4DUX - chains A and D of the 4 polymer chains in the assembly; structure by X-ray diffraction, 2.30 A resolution.

== Chain A (and D) ==
Molecule: Beta-galactosidase
Organism: Escherichia coli
Notes: EC 3.2.1.23; chain D of this document is another copy of the same molecule, construct and numbering; everything in this record applies to it too
Reference sequence: P00722 (BGAL_ECOLI); residues 9-1023 here correspond to UniProt positions 10-1024 (UniProt number = residue number + 1)
Chain sequence (1052 residues; each row starts with the number of its first residue; numbers below 1 keep their minus sign (Met-28 is residue -28)):
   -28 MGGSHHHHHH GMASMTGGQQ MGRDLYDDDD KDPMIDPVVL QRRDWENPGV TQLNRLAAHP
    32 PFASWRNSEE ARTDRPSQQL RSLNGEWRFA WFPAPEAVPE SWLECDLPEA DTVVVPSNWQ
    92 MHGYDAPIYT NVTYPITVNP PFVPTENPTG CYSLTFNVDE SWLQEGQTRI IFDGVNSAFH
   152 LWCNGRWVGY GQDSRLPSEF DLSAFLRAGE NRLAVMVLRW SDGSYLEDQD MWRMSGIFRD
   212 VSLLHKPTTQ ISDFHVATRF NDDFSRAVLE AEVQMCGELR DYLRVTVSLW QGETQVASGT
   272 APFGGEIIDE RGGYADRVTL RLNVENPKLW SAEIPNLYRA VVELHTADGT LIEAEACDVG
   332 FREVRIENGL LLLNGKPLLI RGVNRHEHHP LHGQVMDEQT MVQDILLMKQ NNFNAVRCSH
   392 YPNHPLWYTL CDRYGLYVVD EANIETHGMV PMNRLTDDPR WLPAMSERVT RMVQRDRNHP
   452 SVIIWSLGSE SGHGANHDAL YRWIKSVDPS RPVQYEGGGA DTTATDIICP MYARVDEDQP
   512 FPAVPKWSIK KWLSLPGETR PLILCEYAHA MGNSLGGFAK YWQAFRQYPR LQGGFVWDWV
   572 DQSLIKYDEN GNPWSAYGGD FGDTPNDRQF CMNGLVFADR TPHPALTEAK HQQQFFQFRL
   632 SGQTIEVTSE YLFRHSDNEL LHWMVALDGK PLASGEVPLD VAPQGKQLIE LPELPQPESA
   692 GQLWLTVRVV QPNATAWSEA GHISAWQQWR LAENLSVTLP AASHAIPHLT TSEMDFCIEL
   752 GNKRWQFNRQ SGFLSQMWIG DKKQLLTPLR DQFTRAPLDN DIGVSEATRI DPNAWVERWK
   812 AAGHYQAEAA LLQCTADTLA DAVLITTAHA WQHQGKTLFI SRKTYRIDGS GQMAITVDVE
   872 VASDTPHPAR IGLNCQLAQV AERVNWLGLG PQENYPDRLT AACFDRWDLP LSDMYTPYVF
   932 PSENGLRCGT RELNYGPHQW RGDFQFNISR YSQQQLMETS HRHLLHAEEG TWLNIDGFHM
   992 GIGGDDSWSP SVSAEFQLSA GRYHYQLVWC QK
Not modelled in the structure: -28 to 8
Construct notes: initiating methionine (-28); expression tag (-27 to 8); engineered mutation Ser460 (Asn461 in P00722)
Metal / ion sites: Mg2+ site 1: Asp15, Asn18, Val21, Gln163, Asp193; Na+ site 1: Asp201, Phe601, Asn604 (together with beta-L-ribopyranose); Mg2+ site 2: Glu416, Glu461; Na+ site 2: Phe556, Tyr559, Leu562; Na+ site 3: Pro932, Leu967, Thr970
Small-molecule neighbours:
  - beta-L-ribopyranose (0MK), molecule 1: Asn102, Asp201, His391, Glu461, Met502, Tyr503, Glu537, His540, Trp568, Phe601, Asn604, Trp999
  - beta-L-ribopyranose (0MK), molecule 2: Asn102, Val103, His418, Glu461, Met502, Phe601, Ser796, Glu797, Trp999
Swiss-Prot annotation at these positions:
  - active site: Glu461 (Proton donor), Glu537 (Nucleophile)
  - binding site (substrate): Asn102, Asp201, Glu461, Glu537 to His540, Asn604, Trp999
  - binding site (Na(+)): Asp201, Phe601, Asn604
  - binding site (Mg(2+)): Glu416, His418, Glu461, Asn597
  - site: His357 (Transition state stabilizer), His391 (Transition state stabilizer), Trp999 (Important for ensuring that an appropriate proportion of lactose is converted to allolactose)
From the paper describing this entry:
  - binding site for beta-L-ribopyranose: Asn102, His418, Glu461, Lys517, Ser796, Glu797, Trp999
  - catalytic residues: Glu461 (proposed by the authors, not directly observed)
  - specificity-determining residues: His418, Lys517 (proposed by the authors, not directly observed)
  - catalytic residues: Glu537 (citing earlier work)

== Interface between chain A and chain D ==
Residue-residue contacts (85; chain A residue first):
  Val9(A) - Val9(D)  hydrophobic
  Val9(A) - Gln12(D)
  Gln12(A) - Val9(D)
  Arg13(A) - Arg13(D)
  Arg13(A) - Asp15(D)  salt bridge
  Arg13(A) - Leu24(D)
  Asp15(A) - Arg13(D)  salt bridge
  Asn18(A) - Leu24(D)
  Gly20(A) - Gly20(D)
  Val21(A) - Val21(D)  hydrophobic
  Gln23(A) - Arg431(D)
  Leu24(A) - Arg13(D)
  Leu24(A) - Asn18(D)
  Arg26(A) - Arg431(D)  hydrogen bond (backbone-side chain)
  Ala28(A) - Arg431(D)
  Val103(A) - Arg282(D)
  Ile278(A) - Ala514(D)
  Ile279(A) - Ala514(D)
  Ile279(A) - Val515(D)
  Asp280(A) - Pro422(D)
  Asp280(A) - Met423(D)  hydrogen bond (side chain-backbone)
  Asp280(A) - Asn424(D)  hydrogen bond (side chain-backbone)
  Asp280(A) - Gly463(D)
  Asp280(A) - Val515(D)
  Glu281(A) - Met423(D)
  Glu281(A) - Val515(D)
  Arg282(A) - Val103(D)
  Arg282(A) - His418(D)  hydrogen bond (side chain-backbone)
  Arg282(A) - Gly419(D)  hydrogen bond (side chain-backbone)
  Arg282(A) - Met420(D)  hydrogen bond (side chain-backbone)
  Arg282(A) - Val421(D)
  Arg282(A) - Pro422(D)
  Arg282(A) - Met423(D)
  Arg282(A) - Arg800(D)
  Gly283(A) - Pro422(D)
  Gly284(A) - Pro422(D)
  Tyr285(A) - Pro422(D)
  Tyr285(A) - Asn424(D)  hydrogen bond
  Tyr285(A) - Arg425(D)
  Asp287(A) - Arg425(D)  salt bridge
  His418(A) - Arg282(D)  hydrogen bond (backbone-side chain)
  Gly419(A) - Arg282(D)  hydrogen bond (backbone-side chain)
  Met420(A) - Arg282(D)  hydrogen bond (backbone-side chain)
  Val421(A) - Arg282(D)
  Pro422(A) - Asp280(D)
  Pro422(A) - Arg282(D)
  Pro422(A) - Gly283(D)
  Pro422(A) - Gly284(D)
  Pro422(A) - Tyr285(D)  hydrophobic
  Met423(A) - Asp280(D)  hydrogen bond (backbone-side chain)
  Met423(A) - Glu281(D)
  Met423(A) - Arg282(D)
  Asn424(A) - Asp280(D)  hydrogen bond (backbone-side chain)
  Asn424(A) - Tyr285(D)  hydrogen bond
  Arg425(A) - Tyr285(D)
  Arg425(A) - Asp287(D)  salt bridge
  Asp428(A) - Tyr285(D)
  Pro430(A) - Thr441(D)
  Pro430(A) - Gln445(D)
  Arg431(A) - Gln23(D)
  Arg431(A) - Arg26(D)  hydrogen bond (side chain-backbone)
  Arg431(A) - Leu27(D)
  Leu433(A) - Ser437(D)
  Pro434(A) - Pro434(D)  hydrophobic
  Ser437(A) - Leu433(D)
  Thr441(A) - Pro430(D)
  Gln445(A) - Pro430(D)
  Gly463(A) - Asp280(D)
  Ala466(A) - Trp474(D)
  Ala466(A) - Val478(D)  hydrophobic
  Asp469(A) - Arg473(D)
  Asp469(A) - Ser477(D)  hydrogen bond
  Ala470(A) - Ala470(D)
  Ala470(A) - Trp474(D)  hydrophobic
  Arg473(A) - Asp469(D)
  Arg473(A) - Arg473(D)
  Arg473(A) - Thr494(D)  hydrogen bond
  Trp474(A) - Ala466(D)
  Ser477(A) - Asp469(D)  hydrogen bond
  Val478(A) - Ala466(D)  hydrophobic
  Thr494(A) - Arg473(D)
  Ala514(A) - Ile278(D)
  Ala514(A) - Ile279(D)
  Val515(A) - Asp280(D)
  Val515(A) - Glu281(D)
Interface residues without a listed pair, chain A (54 interface residues in all): Leu27, Ala286, Arg288, Asn467, Glu487, Pro513
Interface residues without a listed pair, chain D (55 interface residues in all): Val10, Ala28, Ala286, Asp428, Asn467, Glu487, Pro513

== In short ==
54 residues of chain A and 55 residues of chain D are in contact, with 17 hydrogen bonds and 4 salt bridges.
Among the polar pairs are Arg13(A)-Asp15(D), Asp287(A)-Arg425(D) and Arg26(A)-Arg431(D). Bound to chain A:
beta-L-ribopyranose. From the paper: catalytic residues Glu461(A) and Glu537(A); a binding site for
beta-L-ribopyranose at Asn102(A), His418(A) and Glu461(A) among others.
Both chains are Beta-galactosidase (Escherichia coli). Entry 4DUX (E. coli (lacZ) beta-galactosidase (N460S)
in complex with L-ribose) was determined by X-ray diffraction, deposited together with 4DUW.
